Entry 3GSW (X-ray diffraction, 1.81 A resolution); this record covers chains A and B of the 3 polymer chains in the assembly.

Chain A:
Name: HLA class I histocompatibility antigen, A-2 alpha chain
Source organism: Homo sapiens
UniProtKB: P01892 (1A02_HUMAN); residues 1-274 here correspond to UniProt positions 25-298 (UniProt number = residue number + 24)
Chain sequence (274 residues; each row starts with the number of its first residue):
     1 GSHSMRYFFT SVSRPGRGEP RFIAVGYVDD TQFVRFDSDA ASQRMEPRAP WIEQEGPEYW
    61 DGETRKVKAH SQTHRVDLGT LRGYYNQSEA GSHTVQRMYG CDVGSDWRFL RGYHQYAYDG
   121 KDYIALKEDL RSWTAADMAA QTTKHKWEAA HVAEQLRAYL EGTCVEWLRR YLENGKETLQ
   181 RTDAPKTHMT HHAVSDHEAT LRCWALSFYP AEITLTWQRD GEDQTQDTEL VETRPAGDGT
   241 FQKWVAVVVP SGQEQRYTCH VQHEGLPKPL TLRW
Cystine bridges: C101-C164, C203-C259
Construct notes: engineered mutation V245 (Ala269 in P01892)

Chain B:
Name: Beta-2-microglobulin
Source organism: Homo sapiens
UniProtKB: P61769 (B2MG_HUMAN); residues 1-99 here correspond to UniProt positions 21-119 (UniProt number = residue number + 20)
Chain sequence (100 residues; row label = number of the first residue in the row; numbering starts at 0):
     0 MIQRTPKIQV YSRHPAENGK SNFLNCYVSG FHPSDIEVDL LKNGERIEKV EHSDLSFSKD
    60 WSFYLLYYTE FTPTEKDEYA CRVNHVTLSQ PKIVKWDRDM
Cystine bridges: C25-C80
Construct notes: initiating methionine (0)
Curated features (UniProtKB/Swiss-Prot):
  - modified residue: Q2 (Pyrrolidone carboxylic acid)
  - glycosylation: I1 (N-linked (Glc) (glycation) isoleucine), K19 (N-linked (Glc) (glycation) lysine), K41 (N-linked (Glc) (glycation) lysine), K48 (N-linked (Glc) (glycation) lysine), K58 (N-linked (Glc) (glycation) lysine), K91 (N-linked (Glc) (glycation) lysine), K94 (N-linked (Glc) (glycation) lysine)

How chain A and chain B interact:
Residue-residue contacts - 59 pairs, chain A then chain B:
  F8(A) - S55(B)
  F8(A) - F56(B)
  F9(A) - F56(B)
  T10(A) - L54(B)
  T10(A) - F56(B)
  T10(A) - F62(B)
  V12(A) - S33(B)
  I23(A) - L54(B)
  V25(A) - D53(B)
  V25(A) - L54(B)
  V25(A) - S55(B)
  Y27(A) - S55(B)
  Y27(A) - Y63(B)
  Q32(A) - D53(B)  hydrogen bond
  R35(A) - D53(B)  salt bridge
  R48(A) - D53(B)  salt bridge
  S92(A) - M0(B)
  H93(A) - M0(B)
  Q96(A) - H31(B)  hydrogen bond
  Q96(A) - F56(B)
  Q96(A) - W60(B)  hydrogen bond (side chain-backbone)
  Q96(A) - F62(B)
  R97(A) - F56(B)
  Q115(A) - K58(B)
  Q115(A) - W60(B)
  Y116(A) - W60(B)
  A117(A) - W60(B)
  D119(A) - M0(B)
  D119(A) - I1(B)
  D119(A) - H31(B)
  G120(A) - I1(B)
  G120(A) - R3(B)  hydrogen bond (backbone-side chain)
  G120(A) - H31(B)
  G120(A) - W60(B)
  K121(A) - I1(B)
  D122(A) - W60(B)  hydrogen bond
  H192(A) - D98(B)  salt bridge
  R202(A) - D98(B)  hydrogen bond (side chain-backbone)
  R202(A) - M99(B)
  W204(A) - D98(B)
  W204(A) - M99(B)
  V231(A) - Q8(B)
  E232(A) - Q8(B)  hydrogen bond (backbone-side chain)
  R234(A) - Q8(B)  hydrogen bond
  R234(A) - Y10(B)
  R234(A) - M99(B)  hydrogen bond (side chain-backbone)
  P235(A) - Y10(B)  hydrogen bond (backbone-side chain)
  P235(A) - N24(B)
  P235(A) - Y26(B)
  P235(A) - L65(B)  hydrophobic
  A236(A) - R12(B)  hydrogen bond (backbone-side chain)
  A236(A) - N24(B)  hydrogen bond (backbone-side chain)
  G237(A) - R12(B)  hydrogen bond (backbone-side chain)
  G237(A) - L65(B)
  D238(A) - R12(B)
  Q242(A) - Y10(B)
  Q242(A) - S11(B)  hydrogen bond (side chain-backbone)
  Q242(A) - R12(B)  hydrogen bond (side chain-backbone)
  W244(A) - M99(B)  hydrogen bond (side chain-backbone)
Interface residues without a listed pair, chain A (36 interface residues in all): T94, M98, T233
Interface residues without a listed pair, chain B (24 interface residues in all): H13, D59

Overview:
36 residues of chain A face 24 of chain B across their interface; the contacts include 16 hydrogen bonds and 3
salt bridges. Polar contacts include R35(A)-D53(B), R48(A)-D53(B) and H192(A)-D98(B).
Here chain A is HLA class I histocompatibility antigen, A-2 alpha chain and chain B is Beta-2-microglobulin,
both from Homo sapiens. Entry 3GSW (Crystal structure of the binary complex between HLA-A2 and HCMV NLV-T8A
peptide variant) was determined by X-ray diffraction (same publication as 3GSN, 3GSO, 3GSQ, 3GSR, 3GSU, 3GSV
and 3GSX).
